7EHA - chains A and B of the 5 polymer chains in the assembly; structure by X-ray diffraction, 3.30 A resolution.

Chain A (and B):
Protein: Basal-body rod modification protein FlgD
From: Salmonella typhimurium (strain LT2 / SGSC1412 / ATCC 700720)
Notes: chain B of this document is another copy of the same molecule, construct and numbering; everything in this record applies to it too
UniProtKB: P0A1I9 (FLGD_SALTY); residues 1-232 here = UniProt positions 1-232
Amino-acid sequence (232 residues; row label = number of the first residue in the row):
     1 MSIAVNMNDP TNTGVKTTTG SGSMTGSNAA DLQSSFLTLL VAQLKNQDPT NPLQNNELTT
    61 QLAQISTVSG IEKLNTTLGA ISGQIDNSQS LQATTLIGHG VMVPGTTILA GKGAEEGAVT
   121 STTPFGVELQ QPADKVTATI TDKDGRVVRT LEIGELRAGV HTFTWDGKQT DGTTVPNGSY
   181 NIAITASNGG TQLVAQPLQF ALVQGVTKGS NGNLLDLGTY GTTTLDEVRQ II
Unresolved in the structure: 1-55 (chain B: 1-61, 113-118)
What the authors report for this chain:
  - self-association interface (contacts with another copy of this molecule): Q92

Interface between chain A and chain B:
Contacting residue pairs - 35 pairs, chain A then chain B:
  A63(A) with V68(B)
  S66(A) with V68(B)
  T67(A) with V68(B); I71(B)
  G70(A) with I71(B)
  I71(A) with I71(B), hydrophobic
  K73(A) with N75(B)
  L74(A) with I71(B), hydrophobic; N75(B)
  T77(A) with N75(B)
  I81(A) with I85(B), hydrophobic
  Q84(A) with S82(B), hydrogen bond; I85(B); D86(B), hydrogen bond; Q89(B), hydrogen bond (backbone-side chain)
  N87(A) with Q89(B)
  L91(A) with Q89(B); Q92(B); L96(B), hydrophobic
  Q92(A) with Q92(B)
  T94(A) with L96(B)
  I97(A) with I231(B); I232(B)
  Q204(A) with I232(B)
  G205(A) with I231(B)
  V206(A) with Q230(B); I231(B), hydrogen bond (backbone-backbone)
  T207(A) with V160(B); R229(B); Q230(B), hydrogen bond
  K208(A) with V160(B); L225(B), hydrogen bond (side chain-backbone); V228(B), hydrogen bond (side chain-backbone); R229(B), hydrogen bond (backbone-backbone)
  D216(A) with Q230(B)
Also at the interface, not in a pair above, chain A (22 interface residues in all): S88
Also at the interface, not in a pair above, chain B (20 interface residues in all): T67, L78, I81, D226

Overview:
22 residues of chain A and 20 residues of chain B are in contact, with 8 hydrogen bonds. Polar pairs include
Q84(A)-S82(B), Q84(A)-D86(B) and Q84(A)-Q89(B). From the paper: a self-association interface involving Q92(A).
Both chains are Basal-body rod modification protein FlgD (Salmonella typhimurium (strain LT2 / SGSC1412 / ATCC
700720)). Entry 7EHA (Crystal structure of the flagellar hook cap from Salmonella enterica serovar
Typhimurium) was determined by X-ray diffraction, deposited together with 7EH9.
